1YTF - chains A and D of the 6 polymer chains in the assembly; structure by X-ray diffraction, 2.50 A resolution.

[Chain A]
Name: Protein (tata binding protein (tbp))
Organism: Saccharomyces cerevisiae
UniProt: P13393 (TBP_YEAST); residues 61-240 here correspond to UniProt positions 60-239 (UniProt number = residue number - 1)
Chain sequence (180 residues; numbered 61 to 240; the number before each row is that of its first residue):
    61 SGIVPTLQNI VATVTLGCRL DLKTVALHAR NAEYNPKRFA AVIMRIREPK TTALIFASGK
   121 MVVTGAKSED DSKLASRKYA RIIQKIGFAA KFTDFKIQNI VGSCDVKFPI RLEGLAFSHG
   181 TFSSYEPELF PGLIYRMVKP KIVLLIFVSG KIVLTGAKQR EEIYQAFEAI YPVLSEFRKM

[Chain D]
Name: Protein (transcription factor iia - TOA2 subunit)
Organism: Saccharomyces cerevisiae
UniProt: P32774 (TOA2_YEAST); residue numbers follow UniProt; this construct covers 2-122
Chain sequence (121 residues; each row starts with the number of its first residue):
     2 AVPGYYELYR RSTIGNSLVD ALDTLISDGR IEASLAMRVL ETFDKVVAET LKDNTQSKLT
    62 VKGNLDTYGF CDDVWTFIVK NCQVTVEDSH RDASQNGSGD SQSVISVDKL RIVACNSKKS
   122 E
Unresolved in the structure: 2-4, 89-103, 120-122
UniProt features mapped onto this chain:
  - modified residue (Phosphoserine): S95, S102

[Chain A / chain D interface]
Pairs across the interface (15):
  K83(A) with D73(D), salt bridge
  A86(A) with C72(D), hydrophobic
  L87(A) with C72(D), hydrophobic
  R90(A) with T68(D), hydrogen bond
  N91(A) with T68(D); Y69(D), hydrogen bond (side chain-backbone)
  A92(A) with G70(D); F71(D), hydrogen bond (backbone-backbone)
  E93(A) with F71(D); W76(D)
  Y94(A) with F71(D), hydrogen bond (backbone-backbone)
  N95(A) with F71(D)
  R105(A) with Y69(D), hydrogen bond
  R107(A) with L66(D); D67(D), hydrogen bond (side chain-backbone)

[In short]
Chain A and chain D form an interface of 11 and 9 residues respectively, with 6 hydrogen bonds and 1 salt
bridge. Polar pairs include K83(A)-D73(D), R90(A)-T68(D) and N91(A)-Y69(D).
Chain A is Protein (tata binding protein (tbp)) and chain D is Protein (transcription factor iia - TOA2
subunit), both from Saccharomyces cerevisiae; the structure, Yeast tfiia/tbp/DNA complex, was determined by
X-ray diffraction.
